PDB entry 8W7S | electron microscopy, 7.39 A resolution (low resolution: residue-level contacts below are approximate; hydrogen-bond / salt-bridge calls are withheld) | chains B and D of the 16 polymer chains in the assembly

# Chain B
Molecule: DNA replication complex GINS protein PSF2
Organism: Saccharomyces cerevisiae S288C
UniProtKB: P40359 (PSF2_YEAST); residue numbers follow UniProt; this construct covers 1-213
Sequence (213 residues; numbered 1 to 213; the number before each row is that of its first residue):
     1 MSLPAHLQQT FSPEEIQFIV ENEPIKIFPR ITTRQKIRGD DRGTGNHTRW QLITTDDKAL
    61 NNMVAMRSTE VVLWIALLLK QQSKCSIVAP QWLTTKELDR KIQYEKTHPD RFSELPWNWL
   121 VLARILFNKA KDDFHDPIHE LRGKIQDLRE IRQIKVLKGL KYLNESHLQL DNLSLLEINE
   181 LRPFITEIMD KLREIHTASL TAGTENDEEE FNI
Unresolved in the structure: 39-46, 202-213

# Chain D
Molecule: DNA replication complex GINS protein SLD5
Organism: Saccharomyces cerevisiae S288C
UniProtKB: Q03406 (SLD5_YEAST); residue numbers follow UniProt; this construct covers 1-294
Sequence (294 residues; each row starts with the number of its first residue):
     1 MDINIDDILA ELDKETTAVD STKITQGSSS TTHRDANTIV GSSLDLNDKT QIYVSPQQDF
    61 SDLMKSWKNE RCSPELLPYP HQLMKRLLNR ISMQSQLIEN ISMGFLDMQN ASNANPPMPN
   121 ESKLPLLCME TELERLKFVI RSYIRCRLSK IDKFSLYLRQ LNEDENSLIS LTDLLSKDEI
   181 KYHDTHSLIW LKLVNDSILK YMPEELQAIN DTEGSVNMID EPDWNKFVFI HVNGPPDGKW
   241 NEDPLLQENE FGKPCYTVTI PDLKEEVELT IGSIYVMRYE VIRDLLRDDK VALI
Unresolved in the structure: 1, 16-53, 108-119
Curated features (UniProtKB/Swiss-Prot):
  - mutagenesis: Ser21 (S21P: In sld5-8; temperature-sensitive mutant; in association with P-66. Defective in DNA replication), Ser66 (S66P: In sld5-8; temperature-sensitive mutant; in association with P-21. Defective in DNA replication), Trp67 (W67R: In sld5-12; temperature-sensitive mutant. Defective in DNA replication), Lys150 (K150E: In sld5-2; temperature-sensitive mutant. Defective in DNA replication), Leu293 (L293P: In sld5-13; temperature-sensitive mutant. Defective in DNA replication)

# Chain B / chain D interface
Residue-residue contacts - 4 pairs, chain B then chain D:
  His47(B) - Asn120(D)
  Ile53(B) - Pro56(D)
  Ile53(B) - Gln57(D)
  Thr54(B) - Gln57(D)
Other interface residues (no listed pair), chain B (9 interface residues in all): Arg49, Trp50, His167, Leu168, Gln169, Leu170
Other interface residues (no listed pair), chain D (7 interface residues in all): Pro125, Ile274, Tyr275, Val276

# Summary
Chain B and chain D form an interface of 9 and 7 residues respectively. Curated annotation (UniProt) lists 5
mutagenesis sites on chain D.
Here chain B is DNA replication complex GINS protein PSF2 and chain D is DNA replication complex GINS protein
SLD5, both from Saccharomyces cerevisiae S288C. Entry 8W7S (Yeast replisome in state IV) was determined by
electron microscopy together with 8KG6, 8KG8, 8KG9 and 8W7M from the same study.
